1VAD - chains A and P of the 3 polymer chains in the assembly; structure by X-ray diffraction, 2.50 A resolution.

== Chain A ==
Name: MHC class I H-2KB heavy chain
Organism: Mus musculus
Notes: fragment: extracellular domains
UniProtKB: P01901 (HA1B_MOUSE); residues 1-274 here correspond to UniProt positions 22-295 (UniProt number = residue number + 21)
Sequence (274 residues; each row starts with the number of its first residue):
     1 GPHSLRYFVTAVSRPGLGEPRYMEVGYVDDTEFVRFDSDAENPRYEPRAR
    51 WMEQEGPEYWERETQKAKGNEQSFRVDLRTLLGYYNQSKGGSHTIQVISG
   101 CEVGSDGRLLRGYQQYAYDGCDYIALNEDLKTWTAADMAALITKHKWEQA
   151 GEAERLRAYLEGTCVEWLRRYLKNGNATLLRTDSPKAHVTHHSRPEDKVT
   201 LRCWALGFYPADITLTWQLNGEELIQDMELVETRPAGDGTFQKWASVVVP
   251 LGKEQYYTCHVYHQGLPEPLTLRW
Cystine bridges: C101-C164, C203-C259
Swiss-Prot annotation at these positions:
  - glycosylation (N-linked (GlcNAc...) asparagine): N86, N176

== Chain P ==
Name: Yeast alpha-glucosidase
Organism: Saccharomyces cerevisiae
Notes: EC 3.2.1.20
UniProtKB: P38158 (MAL32_YEAST); residues 1-9 here correspond to UniProt positions 438-446 (UniProt number = residue number + 437)
Sequence (9 residues; each row starts with the number of its first residue):
     1 SRDHSRTPM

== How chain A and chain P interact ==
Contacting residue pairs (42):
  Y7(A) with S1(P), hydrogen bond (side chain-backbone); R2(P)
  V9(A) with R2(P)
  Y22(A) with R2(P), hydrogen bond
  E24(A) with R2(P), salt bridge
  Y45(A) with R2(P)
  E63(A) with S1(P), hydrogen bond; R2(P), hydrogen bond (side chain-backbone)
  K66(A) with S1(P), hydrogen bond; R2(P), hydrogen bond (side chain-backbone); H4(P)
  N70(A) with R2(P); D3(P), hydrogen bond (side chain-backbone); H4(P)
  S73(A) with R6(P), hydrogen bond
  F74(A) with R6(P)
  D77(A) with R6(P), salt bridge; P8(P); M9(P), hydrogen bond (side chain-backbone)
  T80(A) with M9(P)
  L81(A) with M9(P), hydrophobic
  Y84(A) with M9(P), hydrogen bond (side chain-backbone)
  I95(A) with M9(P), hydrophobic
  Y116(A) with R6(P), hydrogen bond
  T143(A) with M9(P), hydrogen bond (side chain-backbone)
  K146(A) with M9(P), hydrogen bond (side chain-backbone)
  W147(A) with R6(P); T7(P); P8(P), hydrogen bond (side chain-backbone); M9(P), hydrophobic
  A150(A) with T7(P)
  E152(A) with R6(P); T7(P), hydrogen bond
  R155(A) with D3(P), salt bridge; H4(P), hydrogen bond (side chain-backbone); S5(P); R6(P)
  Y159(A) with S1(P), hydrogen bond (side chain-backbone); R2(P); D3(P)
  W167(A) with S1(P)
  Y171(A) with S1(P), hydrogen bond (side chain-backbone)
Other interface residues (no listed pair), chain A (30 interface residues in all): L5, Y59, Y123, L156, T163

== Summary ==
30 residues of chain A and 9 residues of chain P are in contact; the contacts include 18 hydrogen bonds and 3
salt bridges. Polar pairs include E24(A)-R2(P), D77(A)-R6(P) and R155(A)-D3(P).
Here chain A is MHC class I H-2KB heavy chain (Mus musculus) and chain P is Yeast alpha-glucosidase
(Saccharomyces cerevisiae). Entry 1VAD (MHC class I H-2KB heavy chain complexed with beta-2 microglobulin and
yeast alpha-glucosidase) was determined by X-ray diffraction (same publication as 1VAC).
